PDB entry 1XLS | X-ray diffraction, 2.96 A resolution | chains A and E of the 4 polymer chains in the assembly

== Chain A ==
Molecule: Retinoic acid receptor RXR-alpha
From: Homo sapiens
Notes: fragment: car lbd; engineered mutation(s): residues 116-238
UniProtKB: P19793 (RXRA_HUMAN); residues 227-458 here = UniProt positions 227-458
Chain sequence (232 residues; row label = number of the first residue in the row):
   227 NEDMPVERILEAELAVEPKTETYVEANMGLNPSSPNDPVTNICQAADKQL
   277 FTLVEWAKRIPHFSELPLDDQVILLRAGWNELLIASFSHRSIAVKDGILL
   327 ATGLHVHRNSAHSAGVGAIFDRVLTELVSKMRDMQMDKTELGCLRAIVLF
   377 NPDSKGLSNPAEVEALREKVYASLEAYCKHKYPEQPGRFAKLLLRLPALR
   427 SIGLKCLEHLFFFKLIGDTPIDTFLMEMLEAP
Ligand contacts: (9cis)-retinoic acid (9CR): Val265, Ile268, Ala271, Ala272, Gln275, Trp305, Asn306, Leu309, Phe313, Arg316, Leu326, Ala327, Val342, Ile345, Phe346, Val349, Cys432, His435, Leu436

== Chain E ==
Molecule: Orphan nuclear receptor NR1I3
From: Mus musculus
Notes: fragment: RXRalpha LBD; engineered mutation(s): residues 225-462
UniProtKB: O35627 (NR1I3_MOUSE); residues 117-358 here = UniProt positions 117-358
Chain sequence (242 residues; each row starts with the number of its first residue):
   117 NQQQKELVQILLGAHTRHVGPLFDQFVQFRPPAYLFMHHRPFQPRGPVLP
   167 LLTHFADINTFMVQQIIKFTKDLPLFRSLTMEDQISLLKGAAVEILHISL
   217 NTTFCLQTENFFCGPLCYKMEDAVHAGFQYEFLESILHFHKNLKGLHLQE
   267 PEYVLMAATALFSPDRPGVTQREEIDQLQEEMALILNNHIMEQQSRLQSR
   317 FLYAKLMGLLADLRSINNAYSYELQRLEELSAMTPLLGEICS
Differences from the reference sequence: conflict Arg146 (Lys in O35627)
Ligand contacts: TCD (3,5-dichloro-2-{4-[(3,5-dichloropyridin-2-yl)oxy]phenoxy}pyridine): Phe142, Phe171, Ala172, Ile174, Asn175, His213, Leu216, Phe227, Cys229, Tyr234, Lys235, Ala239, Phe244, Phe248, Leu249, Ile252, Tyr336, Glu339, Leu340, Leu346, Thr350, Leu353

== How chain A and chain E interact ==
Contacting residue pairs (41; chain A residue first):
  Arg348(A) with Asp281(E), hydrogen bond (side chain-backbone)
  Thr351(A) with Arg288(E)
  Glu352(A) with Asp281(E); Arg288(E), salt bridge
  Lys356(A) with Arg288(E); Asp292(E), salt bridge
  Asp379(A) with His254(E), salt bridge; Asn258(E); Asp328(E)
  Lys381(A) with Glu247(E), salt bridge; Glu250(E), salt bridge
  Glu394(A) with Ser315(E); Phe317(E); Lys321(E), salt bridge
  Tyr397(A) with Phe317(E), hydrophobic; Ala320(E), hydrogen bond (side chain-backbone)
  Ala398(A) with Phe317(E), hydrophobic
  Glu401(A) with Arg316(E), salt bridge; Phe317(E)
  Phe415(A) with Arg316(E)
  Ala416(A) with Asn303(E); Tyr319(E), hydrogen bond (backbone-side chain)
  Lys417(A) with Glu296(E), salt bridge
  Leu419(A) with Ala320(E), hydrophobic
  Leu420(A) with Gln295(E); Met323(E), hydrophobic
  Pro423(A) with Met323(E); Leu326(E), hydrophobic; Ala327(E), hydrophobic; Arg330(E)
  Ala424(A) with Asp281(E)
  Arg426(A) with Ala327(E), hydrogen bond (side chain-backbone); Asp328(E), salt bridge; Arg330(E); Ser331(E), hydrogen bond
  Ser427(A) with Asp281(E); Arg330(E), hydrogen bond
  Leu430(A) with Ser331(E); Asn334(E)
  Glu434(A) with Asn334(E); Tyr338(E), hydrogen bond
Interface residues without a listed pair, chain A (24 interface residues in all): Arg421, Leu422, Lys431
Interface residues without a listed pair, chain E (28 interface residues in all): Pro280, Pro283, Ala299, Met307

== Summary ==
Chain A and chain E form an interface of 24 and 28 residues respectively, with 7 hydrogen bonds and 9 salt
bridges. Polar contacts include Glu352(A)-Arg288(E), Lys356(A)-Asp292(E) and Asp379(A)-His254(E). Bound to
chain A: (9cis)-retinoic acid. Chain E binds compound TCD.
Here chain A is Retinoic acid receptor RXR-alpha (Homo sapiens) and chain E is Orphan nuclear receptor NR1I3
(Mus musculus). Entry 1XLS (Crystal structure of the mouse CAR/RXR LBD heterodimer bound to TCPOBOP and 9cRA
and a TIF2 ...) was determined by X-ray diffraction.
